Entry 7MHX (X-ray diffraction, 2.85 A resolution); this record covers chains B and C of the 3 polymer chains in the assembly.

== Chain B ==
Molecule: Fab light chain
From: Mus musculus
Notes: antibody fragment or engineered binder
Amino-acid sequence (212 residues; each row starts with the number of its first residue):
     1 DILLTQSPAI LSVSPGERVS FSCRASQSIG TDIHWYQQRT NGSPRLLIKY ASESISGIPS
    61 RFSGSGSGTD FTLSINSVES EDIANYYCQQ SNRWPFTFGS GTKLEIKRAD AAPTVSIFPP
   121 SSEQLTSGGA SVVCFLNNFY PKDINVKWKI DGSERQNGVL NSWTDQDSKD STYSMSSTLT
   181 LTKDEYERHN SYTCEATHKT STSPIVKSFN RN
Disulfide bonds: Cys23-Cys88, Cys134-Cys194
Ligand contacts: diacyl glycerol (DGA): Thr31, Tyr50, Glu53

== Chain C ==
Molecule: pH-gated potassium channel KcsA
From: Streptomyces lividans
UniProtKB: P0A334 (KCSA_STRLI); residues 2-124 here = UniProt positions 2-124
Amino-acid sequence (124 residues; numbered 1 to 124; the number before each row is that of its first residue):
     1 MAPMLSGLLA RLVKLLLGRH GSALHWRAAG AATVLLVIVL LAGSYLAVLA ERGAPGAQLI
    61 TYPRALWWSV VTATTVGYGD LYPVTLWGRC VAVVVMVAGI TSFGLVTAAL ATWFVGREQE
   121 RRGH
Not modelled in the structure: 1-21
Sequence notes: initiating methionine (1); engineered mutation Ala2 (Pro in P0A334), Val71 (Glu in P0A334), Cys90 (Leu in P0A334)
Metal / ion sites: barium ion: Thr75, Val76
Ligand contacts: diacyl glycerol (DGA): Pro63, Arg64, Leu66, Trp67, Val70, Val84, Thr85, Leu86, Arg89, Cys90, Val93
UniProt features mapped onto this chain:
  - motif: Thr75 to Asp80 (Selectivity filter)
What the authors report for this chain:
  - contacts within the chain: Trp67-Asp80

== How chain B and chain C interact ==
Residue-residue contacts (19):
  Asp1(B) - Pro55(C)
  Asp32(B) - Arg64(C)  salt bridge
  Ser91(B) - Ile60(C)
  Asn92(B) - Gln58(C)  hydrogen bond
  Asn92(B) - Ile60(C)
  Asn92(B) - Arg64(C)
  Arg93(B) - Gly56(C)  hydrogen bond (side chain-backbone)
  Arg93(B) - Ala57(C)
  Arg93(B) - Gln58(C)  hydrogen bond
  Arg93(B) - Ile60(C)
  Trp94(B) - Arg52(C)
  Trp94(B) - Gly53(C)
  Trp94(B) - Ala54(C)
  Trp94(B) - Pro55(C)
  Trp94(B) - Gly56(C)  hydrogen bond (backbone-backbone)
  Trp94(B) - Ala57(C)  hydrogen bond (backbone-backbone)
  Trp94(B) - Ile60(C)
  Phe96(B) - Arg52(C)
  Phe96(B) - Ile60(C)  hydrophobic
Interface residues without a listed pair, chain C (10 interface residues in all): Thr61

== Overview ==
Chain B and chain C form an interface of 7 and 10 residues respectively, with 5 hydrogen bonds and 1 salt
bridge. Polar pairs include Asp32(B)-Arg64(C), Asn92(B)-Gln58(C) and Arg93(B)-Gly56(C). Diacyl glycerol is
bound between chain B and chain C. The paper reports contacts within the chain involving Trp67(C) and
Asp80(C).
Chain B is Fab light chain (Mus musculus) and chain C is pH-gated potassium channel KcsA (Streptomyces
lividans); the structure, KcsA E71V closed gate with Ba2+, was determined by X-ray diffraction (same
publication as 7MHR, 7MJT, 7MK6 and 7MUB).
